Entry 7PKJ (X-ray diffraction, 1.99 A resolution); this record covers chains A and C of the 4 polymer chains in the assembly.

# Chain A (and C)
Protein: Putative NADP-dependent glyceraldehyde-3-phosphate dehydrogenase
Organism: Streptococcus pyogenes M49 591
Notes: chain C of this document is another copy of the same molecule, construct and numbering; everything in this record applies to it too
UniProtKB: A0A7G1J7Q1 (A0A7G1J7Q1_STRPY); numbering as in UniProt (aligned over 1-475)
Amino-acid sequence (496 residues; numbered -20 to 475; the number before each row is that of its first residue; numbers below 1 keep their minus sign (Ala-20 is residue -20)):
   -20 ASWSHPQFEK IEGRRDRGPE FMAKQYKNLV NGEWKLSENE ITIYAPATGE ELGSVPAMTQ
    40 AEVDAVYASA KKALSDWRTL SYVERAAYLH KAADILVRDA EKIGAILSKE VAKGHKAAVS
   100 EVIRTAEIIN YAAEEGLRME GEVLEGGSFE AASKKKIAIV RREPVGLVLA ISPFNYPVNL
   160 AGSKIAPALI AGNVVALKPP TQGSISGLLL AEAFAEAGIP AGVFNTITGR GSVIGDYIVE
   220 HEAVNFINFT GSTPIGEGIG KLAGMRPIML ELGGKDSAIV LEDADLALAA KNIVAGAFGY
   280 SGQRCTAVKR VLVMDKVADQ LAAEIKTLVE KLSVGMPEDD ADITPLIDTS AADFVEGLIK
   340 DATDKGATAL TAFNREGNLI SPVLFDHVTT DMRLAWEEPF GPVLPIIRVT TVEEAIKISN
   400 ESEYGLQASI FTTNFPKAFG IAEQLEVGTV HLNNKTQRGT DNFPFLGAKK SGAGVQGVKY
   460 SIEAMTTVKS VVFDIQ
Disordered / not traced: -20 to 1 (chain C: -20 to 0)
Construct notes: expression tag (-20 to 0); conflict Thr58 (Ala in A0A7G1J7Q1), Ala170 (Ser in A0A7G1J7Q1), Ala266 (Val in A0A7G1J7Q1)
What the authors report for this chain:
  - binding site for beta-mercaptoethanol: Cys284
  - catalytic residues: Glu250 (citing earlier work)
  - conformationally variable residues: Gly438 to Thr439
  - specificity-determining residues: Lys177, Thr180, Arg209 (proposed by the authors, not directly observed)

# Chain A / chain C interface
Residue-residue contacts (30; chain A residue first):
  Tyr110(A) - Leu116(C)  hydrophobic
  Tyr110(A) - Arg117(C)  hydrogen bond (backbone-side chain)
  Glu113(A) - Glu113(C)
  Glu113(A) - Arg117(C)
  Glu114(A) - Arg117(C)  salt bridge
  Leu116(A) - Tyr110(C)  hydrophobic
  Arg117(A) - Tyr110(C)  hydrogen bond (side chain-backbone)
  Arg117(A) - Glu113(C)
  Arg117(A) - Glu114(C)  salt bridge
  Glu119(A) - Lys458(C)  salt bridge
  Lys134(A) - Glu422(C)  salt bridge
  Pro415(A) - Asp473(C)
  Pro415(A) - Gln475(C)  hydrogen bond (backbone-backbone)
  Lys416(A) - Gln475(C)
  Phe418(A) - Phe472(C)  hydrophobic
  Phe418(A) - Ile474(C)
  Gly419(A) - Ile474(C)
  Gly419(A) - Gln475(C)
  Glu422(A) - Lys134(C)  salt bridge
  Glu422(A) - Ile474(C)
  Lys458(A) - Glu119(C)  salt bridge
  Phe472(A) - Phe418(C)  hydrophobic
  Asp473(A) - Pro415(C)
  Ile474(A) - Pro415(C)
  Ile474(A) - Phe418(C)
  Ile474(A) - Gly419(C)
  Ile474(A) - Glu422(C)
  Gln475(A) - Pro415(C)  hydrogen bond (backbone-backbone)
  Gln475(A) - Lys416(C)
  Gln475(A) - Gly419(C)
Also at the interface, not in a pair above, chain A (18 interface residues in all): Ile136
Also at the interface, not in a pair above, chain C (18 interface residues in all): Asn413

# Summary
The chain A/chain C interface involves 18 residues from each chain, with 4 hydrogen bonds and 6 salt bridges.
Among the polar pairs are Glu114(A)-Arg117(C), Glu119(A)-Lys458(C) and Lys134(A)-Glu422(C). The paper reports
the catalytic residue Glu250(A); a binding site for beta-mercaptoethanol at Cys284(A).
Chain A and chain C are both Putative NADP-dependent glyceraldehyde-3-phosphate dehydrogenase (Streptococcus
pyogenes M49 591); the structure, Streptococcus pyogenes apo GapN, was determined by X-ray diffraction (same
publication as 7PKC).
